PDB entry 2FMK | X-ray diffraction, 2.00 A resolution | chains A and B

Chain A:
Molecule: Chemotaxis protein cheY
From: Salmonella typhimurium
Reference sequence: P0A2D5 (CHEY_SALTY); residues 2-129 here correspond to UniProt positions 1-128 (UniProt number = residue number - 1)
Amino-acid sequence (129 residues; numbered 1 to 129; the number before each row is that of its first residue):
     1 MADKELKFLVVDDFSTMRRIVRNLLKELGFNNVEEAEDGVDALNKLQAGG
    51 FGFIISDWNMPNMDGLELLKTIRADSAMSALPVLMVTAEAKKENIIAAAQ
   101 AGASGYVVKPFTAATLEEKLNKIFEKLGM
Disordered / not traced: 1
Sequence notes: initiating methionine (1)
Ion coordination: Mg2+: Asp13, Asp57, Asn59 (together with beryllium trifluoride); beryllium trifluoride ion: Asp57 (together with Mg2+)
UniProt features mapped onto this chain:
  - binding site (Mg(2+)): Asp13

Chain B:
Molecule: C-terminal 15-mer from Chemotaxis protein cheZ
Reference sequence: P07800 (CHEZ_SALTY); residues 200-214 here = UniProt positions 200-214
Amino-acid sequence (16 residues; row label = number of the first residue in the row):
   199 XASQDQVDDLLDSLGF
Modified positions: ACE (acetyl group) at position 199

Chain A / chain B interface:
Contacting residue pairs - 25 pairs, chain A then chain B:
  Ala90(A) with ACE_199(B); Ala200(B), hydrogen bond (backbone-backbone)
  Lys92(A) with Leu208(B)
  Ile95(A) with Ala200(B), hydrophobic; Val205(B), hydrophobic; Leu208(B), hydrophobic
  Ala99(A) with Leu209(B), hydrophobic; Leu212(B), hydrophobic; Phe214(B), hydrophobic
  Ala103(A) with Phe214(B)
  Ser104(A) with Phe214(B)
  Tyr106(A) with Gln202(B), hydrogen bond (backbone-side chain); Val205(B); Leu209(B), hydrophobic
  Val107(A) with Gln202(B)
  Val108(A) with Ala200(B); Ser201(B); Gln202(B), hydrogen bond (backbone-side chain); Val205(B), hydrophobic
  Thr115(A) with Gln202(B)
  Lys119(A) with Gln202(B); Asp206(B), salt bridge
  Lys122(A) with Asp210(B), salt bridge; Phe214(B)
  Lys126(A) with Phe214(B)
Interface residues without a listed pair, chain A (17 interface residues in all): Ile96, Gln100, Gly105, Glu118

Overview:
17 residues of chain A and 11 residues of chain B are in contact; the contacts include 3 hydrogen bonds and 2
salt bridges. Among the polar pairs are Lys119(A)-Asp206(B), Lys122(A)-Asp210(B) and Tyr106(A)-Gln202(B). From
UniProt: Mg2+-binding residue Asp13(A) on chain A.
Chain A is Chemotaxis protein cheY (Salmonella typhimurium) and chain B is C-terminal 15-mer from Chemotaxis
protein cheZ; the structure, Crystal structure of Mg2+ and BeF3- bound CheY in complex with CheZ 200-214
solved from a ..., was determined by X-ray diffraction, deposited together with 2FKA, 2FLK, 2FLW, 2FMF, 2FMH
and 2FMI.
